3ISW - chains A and C of the 3 polymer chains in the assembly; structure by X-ray diffraction, 2.80 A resolution.

== Chain A ==
Protein: Filamin-A
From: Homo sapiens
Reference sequence: P21333 (FLNA_HUMAN); numbering as in UniProt (aligned over 2236-2329)
Amino-acid sequence (99 residues; each row starts with the number of its first residue):
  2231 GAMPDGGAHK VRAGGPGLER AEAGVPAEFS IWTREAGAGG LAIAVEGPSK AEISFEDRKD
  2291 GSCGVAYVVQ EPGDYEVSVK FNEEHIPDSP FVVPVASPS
Not modelled in the structure: 2231-2235, 2329
Sequence notes: expression tag (2231-2235)
Curated features (UniProtKB/Swiss-Prot):
  - modified residue (Phosphoserine): Ser2284, Ser2327, Ser2329

== Chain C ==
Protein: Cystic fibrosis transmembrane conductance regulator
Reference sequence: P13569 (CFTR_HUMAN); numbering as in UniProt (aligned over 5-22)
Amino-acid sequence (18 residues; each row starts with the number of its first residue):
     5 PLEKASVVSK LFFSWTAP
Sequence notes: engineered mutation Ala21 (Arg in P13569)
Curated features (UniProtKB/Swiss-Prot):
  - natural variant: Ser13 (S13F: In CF)

== How chain A and chain C interact ==
Residue-residue contacts (38; chain A residue first):
  Thr2263(A) with Trp19(C)
  Gly2267(A) with Trp19(C), hydrogen bond (backbone-side chain)
  Ala2268(A) with Trp19(C); Thr20(C); Ala21(C)
  Gly2269(A) with Ser18(C); Trp19(C), hydrogen bond (backbone-backbone)
  Gly2270(A) with Phe17(C); Ser18(C)
  Leu2271(A) with Phe16(C); Phe17(C), hydrogen bond (backbone-backbone); Trp19(C), hydrophobic
  Ala2272(A) with Leu15(C); Phe16(C), hydrophobic
  Ile2273(A) with Ser13(C); Lys14(C); Leu15(C), hydrogen bond (backbone-backbone)
  Ala2274(A) with Ser13(C)
  Val2275(A) with Val11(C); Val12(C); Ser13(C), hydrogen bond (backbone-backbone)
  Glu2276(A) with Ser10(C), hydrogen bond; Val11(C); Val12(C)
  Gly2277(A) with Ser10(C); Val11(C), hydrogen bond (backbone-backbone)
  Pro2278(A) with Val11(C)
  Ser2279(A) with Val11(C)
  Lys2280(A) with Val11(C); Ser13(C)
  Ala2281(A) with Ser13(C), hydrogen bond (backbone-side chain)
  Ile2283(A) with Ser13(C); Leu15(C)
  Ser2284(A) with Leu15(C)
  Phe2285(A) with Leu15(C), hydrophobic; Phe17(C), hydrophobic
  Asp2287(A) with Phe17(C)
  Phe2311(A) with Trp19(C), hydrophobic

== Summary ==
21 residues of chain A face 12 of chain C across their interface; the contacts include 8 hydrogen bonds. Polar
contacts include Gly2267(A)-Trp19(C), Glu2276(A)-Ser10(C) and Ala2281(A)-Ser13(C).
Here chain A is Filamin-A (Homo sapiens) and chain C is Cystic fibrosis transmembrane conductance regulator.
Entry 3ISW (Crystal structure of filamin-A immunoglobulin-like repeat 21 bound to an N-terminal peptide of
CFTR) was determined by X-ray diffraction.
